Entry 6L1S (X-ray diffraction, 1.36 A resolution); this record covers chain A.

== Chain A ==
Molecule: Dual specificity protein phosphatase 22
From: Homo sapiens
Notes: EC 3.1.3.16, 3.1.3.48
UniProt: Q9NRW4 (DUS22_HUMAN); residue numbers follow UniProt; this construct covers 1-155
Sequence (157 residues; each row starts with the number of its first residue; numbers below 1 keep their minus sign (Gly-1 is residue -1)):
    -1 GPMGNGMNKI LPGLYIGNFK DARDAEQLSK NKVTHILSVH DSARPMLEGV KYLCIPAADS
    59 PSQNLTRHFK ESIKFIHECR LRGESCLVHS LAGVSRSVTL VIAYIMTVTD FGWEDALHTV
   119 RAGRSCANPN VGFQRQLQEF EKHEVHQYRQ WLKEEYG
Construct notes: expression tag (-1 to 0); engineered mutation Ser88 (Cys in Q9NRW4)
Swiss-Prot annotation at these positions:
  - binding site (a protein): Leu89, Ala90, Val92, Ser93, Arg94
  - modified residue: Ser58 (Phosphoserine)
  - lipidation: Gly2 (N-myristoyl glycine)
  - mutagenesis: Asp57 (D57A/N: Over 40-fold decrease in catalytic efficiency for p-nitrophenyl phosphate), Ser93 (S93A/N: Over 150-fold decrease in catalytic efficiency for p-nitrophenyl phosphate), Asn128 (N128A/D: Over 100-fold decrease in catalytic efficiency for p-nitrophenyl phosphate)
What the authors report for this chain:
  - catalytic residues: Asp57 (citing earlier work)
  - mutagenesis - D57A (26-31-fold), D57N (26-31-fold), S93A (150-260-fold), S93N (150-260-fold), N128A (100-500-fold), N128D (100-500-fold): decreased catalytic activity

== Overview ==
Curated annotation (UniProt) lists 5 protein-binding residues and 3 mutagenesis sites. From the paper: the
catalytic residue Asp57; D57A, D57N and S93A, among others, reduce catalytic activity; 6 substitutions were
tested in all.
Chain A is Dual specificity protein phosphatase 22 (Homo sapiens); the structure, Crystal structure of DUSP22
mutant_C88S, was determined by X-ray diffraction together with 6LMY, 6LOT, 6LOU, 6LVQ and 7C8S from the same
study.
